PDB entry 4OZF | X-ray diffraction, 2.70 A resolution | chains H and J of the 5 polymer chains in the assembly

== Chain H ==
Name: T-cell receptor, JR5.1 beta chain
Source organism: Homo sapiens
Notes: engineered mutation(s): S184C, C202A
Sequence (244 residues; row label = number of the first residue in the row; note: 12 numbers in that range are skipped by the numbering (no residue carries them; nothing is unmodelled there)):
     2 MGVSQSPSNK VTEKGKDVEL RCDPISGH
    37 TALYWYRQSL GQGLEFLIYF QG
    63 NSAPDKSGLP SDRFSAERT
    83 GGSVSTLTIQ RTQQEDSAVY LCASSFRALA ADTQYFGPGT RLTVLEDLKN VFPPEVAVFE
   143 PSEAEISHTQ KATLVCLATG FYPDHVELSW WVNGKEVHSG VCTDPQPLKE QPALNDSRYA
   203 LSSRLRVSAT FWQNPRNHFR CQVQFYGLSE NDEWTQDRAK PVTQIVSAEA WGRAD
Unresolved in the structure: 2, 257
Disulfide bonds: Cys23-Cys104, Cys158-Cys223

== Chain J ==
Name: deamidated Gliadin-alpha2 peptide
Source organism: Triticum aestivum
Notes: engineered mutation(s): Q5E
Sequence (13 residues; row label = number of the first residue in the row):
     2 APQPELPYPQ PGS

== Interface between chain H and chain J ==
Contacting residue pairs - 8 pairs, chain H then chain J:
  Thr37(H) with Pro10(J)
  Phe108(H) with Pro10(J)
  Arg109(H) with Leu7(J); Pro8(J), hydrogen bond (side chain-backbone)
  Leu111(H) with Leu7(J)
  Ala112(H) with Leu7(J), hydrophobic; Tyr9(J)
  Asp114(H) with Tyr9(J), hydrogen bond

== Summary ==
6 residues of chain H and 4 residues of chain J are in contact; the contacts include 2 hydrogen bonds. Polar
contacts include Arg109(H)-Pro8(J) and Asp114(H)-Tyr9(J).
Here chain H is T-cell receptor, JR5.1 beta chain (Homo sapiens) and chain J is deamidated Gliadin-alpha2
peptide (Triticum aestivum). Entry 4OZF (JR5.1 protein complex) was determined by X-ray diffraction, deposited
together with 4OZH and 4OZI.
